5I2Q - chain A; structure by X-ray diffraction, 1.94 A resolution.

Chain A:
Molecule: EF-hand domain-containing protein D2
Source organism: Homo sapiens
Reference sequence: Q96C19 (EFHD2_HUMAN); residues 70-184 here = UniProt positions 70-184
Chain sequence (120 residues; row label = number of the first residue in the row):
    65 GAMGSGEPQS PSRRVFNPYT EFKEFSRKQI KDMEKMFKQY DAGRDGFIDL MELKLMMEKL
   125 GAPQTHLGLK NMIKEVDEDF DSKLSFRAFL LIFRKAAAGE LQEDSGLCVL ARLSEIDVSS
Unresolved in the structure: 65-79
Construct notes: expression tag (65-69); engineered mutation Ala152 (Glu in Q96C19)
Swiss-Prot annotation at these positions:
  - binding site (Ca(2+)): Asp105, Asp109, Glu116, Asp141, Asp143, Asp145, Lys147
  - modified residue: Ser74 (Phosphoserine), Ser76 (Phosphoserine), Tyr83 (Phosphotyrosine)
Metal / ion sites: Ca2+: Asp105, Asp109, Phe111, Glu116
Reported in the primary citation:
  - contacts within the chain: Asp143-Arg151 (hydrogen bond)
  - conformationally variable residues (loop rearrangement): Asp143
  - mutagenesis - E152A: abolished binding to Ca2+

Summary:
The Ca2+ site is built by Asp105, Asp109, Phe111 and Glu116. UniProt lists 7 Ca2+-binding residues. The paper
reports that E152A abolishes binding to Ca2+; conformational variability at Asp143.
Chain A is EF-hand domain-containing protein D2 (Homo sapiens); the structure, Structure of EF-hand containing
protein, was determined by X-ray diffraction, deposited together with 5I2L and 5I2O.
